9CCW - chains A and B of the 3 polymer chains in the assembly; structure by electron microscopy, 3.69 A resolution.

== Chain A ==
Molecule: Type 1 fimbiral adhesin FimH
Source organism: Escherichia coli UTI89
UniProt: Q1R2J4 (Q1R2J4_ECOUT); residues 1-279 here correspond to UniProt positions 22-300 (UniProt number = residue number + 21)
Amino-acid sequence (279 residues; row label = number of the first residue in the row):
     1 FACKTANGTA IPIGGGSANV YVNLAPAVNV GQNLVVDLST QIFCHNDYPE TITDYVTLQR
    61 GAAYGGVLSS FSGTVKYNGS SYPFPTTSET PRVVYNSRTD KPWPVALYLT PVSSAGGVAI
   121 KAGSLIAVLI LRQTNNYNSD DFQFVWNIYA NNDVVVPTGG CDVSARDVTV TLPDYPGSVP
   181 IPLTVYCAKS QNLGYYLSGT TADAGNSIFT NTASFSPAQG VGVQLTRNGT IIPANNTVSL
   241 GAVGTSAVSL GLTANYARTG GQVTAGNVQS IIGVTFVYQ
Unresolved in the structure: 165-279
Cystine bridges: Cys3-Cys44
From the paper describing this entry:
  - mutagenesis - N23K, T40K: abolished binding to Class 2
  - mutagenesis - N152K, V155D: abolished binding to Class 1
  - mutagenesis - Y64D, V67D, E89K, K121D, V128D, V145D, V155D: abolished binding to Class 3
  - mutagenesis - Y55D, S80K, R92D, K101D: abolished binding to Class 4
  - mutagenesis - A27V/V163A: increased binding to Classes 1-4
  - mutagenesis - A62S: decreased binding to Classes 1-4

== Chain B ==
Molecule: 2C07 light chain
Source organism: Mus musculus
Amino-acid sequence (219 residues; numbered 1 to 219; the number before each row is that of its first residue):
     1 TGVHSDIVMT QSQKFMSTSV GDRVSVTCKA SQNVVTNVAW YQQKSGQSPK VVIYSASFRS
    61 SGVPDRFTGS GSGTDFTLTI SNVQSEDLAE YFCHQYNSHP LTFGGGTKLE IKRTVAAPSV
   121 FIFPPSDEQL KSGTASVVCL LNNFYPREAK VQWKVDNALQ SGNSQESVTE QDSKDSTYSL
   181 SSTLTLSKAD YEKHKVYACE VTHQGLSSPV TKSFNRGEC
Unresolved in the structure: 1-5
Cystine bridges: Cys28-Cys93, Cys139-Cys199

== Chain A / chain B interface ==
Contacting residue pairs (17):
  Ala6(A) with His99(B)
  Asn7(A) with His99(B)
  Asn23(A) with Tyr96(B)
  Leu24(A) with Asn37(B)
  Ala25(A) with Asn37(B)
  Pro26(A) with Asn37(B); Ser55(B); Phe58(B), hydrophobic
  Ala27(A) with Phe58(B)
  Val35(A) with Val35(B), hydrophobic
  Val36(A) with Val35(B)
  Asp37(A) with Asn33(B), hydrogen bond; Val35(B)
  Thr40(A) with Asn33(B); Val35(B); Ser98(B), hydrogen bond
  Gln41(A) with Asn97(B)
Other interface residues (no listed pair), chain A (13 interface residues in all): Ser39
Other interface residues (no listed pair), chain B (11 interface residues in all): Ile7, Tyr54

== Summary ==
The interface between chain A and chain B involves 13 residues on one side and 11 on the other; the contacts
include 2 hydrogen bonds. Polar pairs include Asp37(A)-Asn33(B) and Thr40(A)-Ser98(B). From the paper: Y64D,
V67D and E89K of chain A, among others, abolish binding to Class 3; Y55D, S80K and R92D of chain A, among
others, abolish binding to Class 4; 16 substitutions were tested in all.
Here chain A is Type 1 fimbiral adhesin FimH (Escherichia coli UTI89) and chain B is 2C07 light chain (Mus
musculus). Entry 9CCW (CryoEM Structure of Escherichia coli FimCH in complex with 2C07 Fab) was determined by
electron microscopy.
